Entry 3QEN (X-ray diffraction, 2.00 A resolution); this record covers chains A and B.

[Chain A (and B)]
Protein: Deoxycytidine kinase
From: Homo sapiens
Notes: EC 2.7.1.74; chain B of this document is another copy of the same molecule, construct and numbering; everything in this record applies to it too
UniProt: P27707 (DCK_HUMAN); residues 1-260 here = UniProt positions 1-260
Amino-acid sequence (279 residues; numbered -18 to 260; the number before each row is that of its first residue; numbers below 1 keep their minus sign (Met-18 is residue -18)):
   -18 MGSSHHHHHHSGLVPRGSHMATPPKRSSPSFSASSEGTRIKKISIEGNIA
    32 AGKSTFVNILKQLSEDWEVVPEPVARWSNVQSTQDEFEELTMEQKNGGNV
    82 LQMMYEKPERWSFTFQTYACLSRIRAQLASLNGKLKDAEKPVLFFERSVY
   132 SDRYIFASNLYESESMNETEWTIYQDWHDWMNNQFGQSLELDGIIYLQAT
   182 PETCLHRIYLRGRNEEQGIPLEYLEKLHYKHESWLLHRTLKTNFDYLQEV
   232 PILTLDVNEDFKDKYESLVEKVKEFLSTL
Disordered / not traced: -18 to 18, 64-69 (chain B: -18 to 18, 63-70)
Differences from the reference sequence: expression tag (-18 to 0); engineered mutation Ser9 (Cys in P27707), Ser45 (Cys in P27707), Ser59 (Cys in P27707), Glu74 (Ser in P27707), Ser146 (Cys in P27707)
Residues lining bound ligands:
  - 5-bromo-2'-deoxycytidine (5BT): Ile30, Glu53, Val55, Leu82, Met85, Tyr86, Phe96, Gln97, Ala100, Arg104, Arg128, Asp133, Phe137, Leu141, Arg194, Glu197, Ile200, Tyr204
  - UDP (uridine-5'-diphosphate): Asn29, Ile30, Ala31, Ala32, Gly33, Lys34, Ser35, Thr36, Glu127, Arg188, Leu191, Arg192, Glu240, Asp241, Phe242, Lys243
Curated features (UniProtKB/Swiss-Prot):
  - active site: Glu127 (Proton acceptor)
  - binding site (ATP): Gly28 to Thr36, Arg188 to Arg192, Glu240 to Phe242
  - binding site (substrate): Glu53, Tyr86, Gln97, Arg128, Asp133, Glu197
  - modified residue: Ser11 (Phosphoserine), Ser15 (Phosphoserine), Thr72 (Phosphothreonine)
  - mutagenesis: Ala100 (A100V: Strongly increased catalytic efficiency towards deoxycytidine; when associated with M-104 and A-133), Arg104 (R104L: Strongly increased catalytic efficiency towards deoxythymidine; when associated with A-133; R104M: Strongly increased catalytic efficiency towards deoxycytidine ...), Asp133 (D133A: Strongly increased catalytic efficiency towards deoxycytidine; when associated with V-100 and M-104. Strongly increased catalytic efficiency towards deoxythymidine; when associated with L-104)

[How chain A and chain B interact]
Pairs across the interface - 51 pairs, chain A then chain B:
  Met73(A) - Thr153(B)
  Asn77(A) - Thr150(B)
  Asn77(A) - Thr153(B)
  Asn77(A) - Ile154(B)
  Asn80(A) - Thr150(B)  hydrogen bond
  Glu90(A) - Arg91(B)  hydrogen bond (backbone-side chain)
  Arg91(A) - Glu90(B)  hydrogen bond (side chain-backbone)
  Arg91(A) - Arg91(B)
  Arg91(A) - Glu151(B)  salt bridge
  Trp92(A) - Asn148(B)
  Trp92(A) - Glu151(B)
  Phe94(A) - Thr95(B)
  Thr95(A) - Phe94(B)
  Tyr99(A) - Ile154(B)  hydrophobic
  Tyr99(A) - Asp157(B)  hydrogen bond
  Leu102(A) - Asp157(B)
  Leu102(A) - Trp161(B)  hydrophobic
  Ile105(A) - Trp161(B)  hydrophobic
  Arg106(A) - Asp157(B)  salt bridge
  Arg106(A) - Trp161(B)
  Leu109(A) - Trp161(B)  hydrophobic
  Asn148(A) - Trp92(B)
  Thr150(A) - Asn80(B)
  Thr150(A) - Met84(B)
  Glu151(A) - Arg91(B)  salt bridge
  Glu151(A) - Trp92(B)
  Thr153(A) - Met73(B)
  Thr153(A) - Asn77(B)
  Ile154(A) - Asn77(B)
  Ile154(A) - Val81(B)  hydrophobic
  Ile154(A) - Tyr99(B)  hydrophobic
  Asp157(A) - Met73(B)
  Asp157(A) - Tyr99(B)  hydrogen bond
  Asp157(A) - Arg106(B)  salt bridge
  Trp158(A) - Thr98(B)
  Trp158(A) - Leu102(B)  hydrophobic
  Trp158(A) - Trp158(B)
  Trp161(A) - Leu102(B)  hydrophobic
  Trp161(A) - Ile105(B)  hydrophobic
  Trp161(A) - Arg106(B)
  Trp161(A) - Leu109(B)  hydrophobic
  Trp161(A) - Met162(B)  hydrophobic
  Trp161(A) - Phe166(B)  hydrophobic
  Met162(A) - Trp158(B)
  Met162(A) - Trp161(B)  hydrophobic
  Met162(A) - Met162(B)  hydrophobic
  Gln165(A) - Leu109(B)
  Gln165(A) - Phe166(B)
  Phe166(A) - Trp161(B)  hydrophobic
  Phe166(A) - Gln165(B)
  Phe166(A) - Phe166(B)  hydrophobic
Interface residues without a listed pair, chain A (26 interface residues in all): Met84, Thr98

[Overview]
The interface between chain A and chain B involves 26 residues on one side and 27 on the other, with 5
hydrogen bonds and 4 salt bridges. Among the polar pairs are Arg91(A)-Glu151(B), Arg106(A)-Asp157(B) and
Asn80(A)-Thr150(B). Ligands of chain A: UDP and 5-bromo-2'-deoxycytidine.
Both chains are Deoxycytidine kinase (Homo sapiens). Entry 3QEN (S74E dCK in complex with 5-bromodeoxycytidine
and UDP) was determined by X-ray diffraction together with 3QEJ and 3QEO from the same study.
